8PMF - chains B and A of the 3 polymer chains in the assembly; structure by X-ray diffraction, 0.95 A resolution.

# Chain B
Molecule: 12-nt DNA strand
Sequence (12 nucleotides; row label = number of the first residue in the row):
     1 CGCTAAACGG TT

# Chain A
Molecule: BarH-like 2 homeobox protein
From: Homo sapiens
Reference sequence: Q9NY43 (BARH2_HUMAN); residues 228-293 here = UniProt positions 228-293
Chain sequence (66 residues; row label = number of the first residue in the row):
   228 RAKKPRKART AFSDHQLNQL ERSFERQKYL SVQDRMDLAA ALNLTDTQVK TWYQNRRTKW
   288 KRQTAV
UniProt features mapped onto this chain:
  - DNA-binding region: Pro232 to Thr291 (Homeobox)
Reported in the primary citation:
  - binding site for the 12-nt DNA strand (chain B): Arg233, Arg236, Thr278, Asn282
  - specificity-determining residues: Thr278, Asn282, Thr285
  - binding site for the 12-nt DNA strand: Asn282, Thr285
  - conformationally variable residues (side-chain flip): Arg289
  - mutagenesis - T278I, T278V: unchanged binding to TAAAC

# How chain B and chain A interact
Residue-residue contacts - 16 pairs, chain B then chain A:
  DT4(B) - Arg236(A)  hydrogen bond to the base
  DT4(B) - Lys286(A)  salt bridge to the phosphate
  DA5(B) - Arg236(A)  hydrogen bond to the sugar
  DA5(B) - Thr237(A)  hydrogen bond to the phosphate
  DA5(B) - Phe239(A)  phosphate contact
  DA5(B) - Trp279(A)  phosphate contact
  DA5(B) - Asn282(A)  base contact
  DA6(B) - Arg233(A)  hydrogen bond to the sugar
  DA6(B) - Lys234(A)  phosphate contact
  DA6(B) - Ala235(A)  phosphate contact
  DA6(B) - Thr237(A)  hydrogen bond to the phosphate
  DA6(B) - Thr278(A)  base contact
  DA6(B) - Asn282(A)  hydrogen bond to the base
  DA7(B) - Arg233(A)  sugar contact
  DA7(B) - Lys234(A)  hydrogen bond to the phosphate
  DC8(B) - Lys231(A)  salt bridge to the phosphate
Interface residues without a listed pair, chain B (6 interface residues in all): DC3
Interface residues without a listed pair, chain A (14 interface residues in all): Pro232, Leu244, Gln275

# Overview
6 residues of chain B face 14 of chain A across their interface, with 7 hydrogen bonds and 2 salt bridges.
Polar contacts include DT4(B)-Arg236(A), DA6(B)-Asn282(A) and DA5(B)-Arg236(A). From the paper: a binding site
for the 12-nt DNA strand (chain B) at Arg233(A), Arg236(A) and Thr278(A) among others; T278I and T278V of
chain A leave binding to TAAAC unchanged.
Here chain B is a 12-nt DNA strand and chain A is BarH-like 2 homeobox protein (Homo sapiens). Entry 8PMF
(transcription factor BARHL2 bound to DNA sequences) was determined by X-ray diffraction together with 7Z5I,
7Z5K, 8PM5, 8PM7, 8PMC, 8PMN and 4 further entries from the same study.
